9IVV - chain A; structure by X-ray diffraction, 2.96 A resolution.

# Chain A
Molecule: Glutaminyl-peptide cyclotransferase
From: Homo sapiens
Notes: EC 2.3.2.5
Reference sequence: Q16769 (QPCT_HUMAN); numbering as in UniProt (aligned over 33-361)
Chain sequence (329 residues; numbered 33 to 361; the number before each row is that of its first residue):
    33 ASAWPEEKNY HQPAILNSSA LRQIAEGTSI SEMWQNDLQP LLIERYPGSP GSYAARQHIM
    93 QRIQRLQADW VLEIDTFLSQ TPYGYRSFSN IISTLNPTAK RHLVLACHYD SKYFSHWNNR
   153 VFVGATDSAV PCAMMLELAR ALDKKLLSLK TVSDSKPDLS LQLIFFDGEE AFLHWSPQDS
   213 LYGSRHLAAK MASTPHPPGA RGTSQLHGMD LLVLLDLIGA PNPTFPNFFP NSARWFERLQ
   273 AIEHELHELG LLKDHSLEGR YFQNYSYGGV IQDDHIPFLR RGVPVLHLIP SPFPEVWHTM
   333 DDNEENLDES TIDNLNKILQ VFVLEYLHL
Disordered / not traced: 183-188
Ion coordination: Zn2+: Asp159, Glu202, His330 (together with stk779818)
Residues lining bound ligands:
  - stk779818 (A1D94; 4-azanyl-N-[2-(1H-imidazol-4-yl)ethyl]-2-oxidanidyl-1,2,5-oxadiazol-2-ium-3-carboxamide): His140, Asp159, Glu201, Glu202, Trp207, Asp248, Leu249, Pro262, Asn263, Gln304, Asp305, Ile321, Phe325, Trp329, His330
  - dimethylformamide (DMF): Pro253, Asn254, Lys285, Asp286, His287, Tyr293, Asp340, Thr343, Asn346
UniProt features mapped onto this chain:
  - active site (Proton acceptor): Glu201, Asp248
  - binding site (Zn(2+)): Asp159, Glu202, His330
  - glycosylation (N-linked (GlcNAc...) asparagine): Asn49, Asn296
  - natural variant: Arg54 (R54W: Lowers activity by approximately 30%)
  - mutagenesis: Lys144 (K144A: Lowers activity by approximately 40%), Phe146 (F146A: Lowers activity by approximately 30%), Ser160 (S160A: Reduces activity by about 50%; S160G: Reduces activity by 96%), Glu201 (E201D: Reduces activity by about 98%; E201L/Q: Abolishes activity), Trp207 (W207L: Greatly lowers activity), Asp248 (D248A: Reduces activity by 99%; D248Q: Abolishes activity), Gln304 (Q304L: Lowers activity by approximately 35%), Asp305 (D305A/E/L: Abolishes activity; D305N: Reduces activity by 99%), His319 (H319L: Reduces activity by 87%), Phe325 (F325A: Greatly lowers activity), Trp329 (W329A: Abolishes activity)
What the authors report for this chain:
  - binding site for stk779818: Glu202, Asp248, Gln304

# Overview
Ligands of chain A: stk779818 and dimethylformamide. The Zn2+ site is built by Asp159, Glu202 and His330. From
UniProt: active-site residues Glu201 and Asp248, 3 Zn2+-binding residues and 11 mutagenesis sites. The paper
reports a binding site for stk779818 at Glu202, Asp248 and Gln304.
Chain A is Glutaminyl-peptide cyclotransferase (Homo sapiens); the structure, Crystal structure of human
secretory glutaminyl cyclase in complex with the inhibitor
3-((2-(1H-imidazol-5-yl)ethyl)carbamoyl)-4-amino-1,2,5-oxadiazole 2-oxide (compound 13), was determined by
X-ray diffraction (same publication as 9ISD).
